PDB entry 1YAU | X-ray diffraction, 2.40 A resolution | chains A and H of the 21 polymer chains in the assembly

# Chain A
Protein: Proteasome alpha subunit
From: Thermoplasma acidophilum
Notes: EC 3.4.25.1
Reference sequence: P25156 (PSMA_THEAC); residue numbers follow UniProt; this construct covers 1-233
Chain sequence (233 residues; each row starts with the number of its first residue):
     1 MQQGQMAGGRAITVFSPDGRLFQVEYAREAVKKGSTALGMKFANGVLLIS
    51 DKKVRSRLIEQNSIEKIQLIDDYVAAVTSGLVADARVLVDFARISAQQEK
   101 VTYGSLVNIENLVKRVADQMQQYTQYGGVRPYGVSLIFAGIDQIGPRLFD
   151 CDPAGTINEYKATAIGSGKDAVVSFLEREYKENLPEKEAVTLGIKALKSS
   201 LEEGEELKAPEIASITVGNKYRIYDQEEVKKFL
Disordered / not traced: 1-11
Construct notes: engineered mutation Gly8 (Tyr in P25156), Gly9 (Asp in P25156)

# Chain H
Protein: Proteasome beta subunit
From: Thermoplasma acidophilum
Notes: EC 3.4.25.1
Reference sequence: P28061 (PSMB_THEAC); residues -7 to 203 here correspond to UniProt positions 1-211 (UniProt number = residue number + 8)
Chain sequence (217 residues; row label = number of the first residue in the row; numbers below 1 keep their minus sign (Met-7 is residue -7)):
    -7 MNQTLETGTTTVGITLKDAVIMATERRVTMENFIMHKNGKKLFQIDTYTG
    43 MTIAGLVGDAQVLVRYMKAELELYRLQRRVNMPIEAVATLLSNMLNQVKY
    93 MPYMVQLLVGGIDTAPHVFSIDAAGGSVEDIYASTGSGSPFVYGVLESQY
   143 SEKMTVDEGVDLVIRAISAAKQRDSASGGMIDVAVITRKDGYVQLPTDQI
   193 ESRIRKLGLILHHHHHH
Disordered / not traced: -7 to 0, 204-209
Construct notes: expression tag (204-209)
UniProt features mapped onto this chain:
  - active site: Thr1 (Nucleophile)

# Chain A / chain H interface
Contacting residue pairs (21):
  Glu99(A) - Arg70(H)  salt bridge
  Val101(A) - Asn85(H)  hydrogen bond (backbone-side chain)
  Thr102(A) - Thr81(H)
  Thr102(A) - Leu82(H)  hydrogen bond (backbone-backbone)
  Thr102(A) - Asn85(H)  hydrogen bond (backbone-side chain)
  Tyr103(A) - Glu62(H)  hydrogen bond
  Tyr103(A) - Tyr66(H)  hydrophobic
  Tyr103(A) - Arg70(H)
  Tyr103(A) - Met74(H)  hydrophobic
  Tyr103(A) - Ala78(H)
  Tyr103(A) - Thr81(H)
  Gly104(A) - Thr81(H)
  Val107(A) - Tyr66(H)
  Val107(A) - Val72(H)  hydrophobic
  Val107(A) - Pro75(H)
  Asn108(A) - Arg70(H)  hydrogen bond (side chain-backbone)
  Glu110(A) - Arg71(H)  salt bridge
  Asn111(A) - Gln69(H)  hydrogen bond (side chain-backbone)
  Asn111(A) - Arg70(H)
  Arg115(A) - Arg70(H)
  Ile144(A) - Val72(H)  hydrophobic

# Summary
11 residues of chain A face 12 of chain H across their interface; the contacts include 6 hydrogen bonds and 2
salt bridges. Among the polar pairs are Glu99(A)-Arg70(H), Glu110(A)-Arg71(H) and Val101(A)-Asn85(H). Curated
annotation (UniProt) lists active-site residue Thr1(H) on chain H.
Here chain A is Proteasome alpha subunit and chain H is Proteasome beta subunit, both from Thermoplasma
acidophilum. Entry 1YAU (Structure of Archeabacterial 20S proteasome- PA26 complex) was determined by X-ray
diffraction (same publication as 1Z7Q, 1YA7 and 1YAR).
